Entry 3PJS (X-ray diffraction, 3.80 A resolution); this record covers chains C and K of the 8 polymer chains in the assembly.

Chain C:
Molecule: FAB light chain
From: Mus musculus
Notes: antibody fragment or engineered binder
Chain sequence (215 residues; row label = number of the first residue in the row):
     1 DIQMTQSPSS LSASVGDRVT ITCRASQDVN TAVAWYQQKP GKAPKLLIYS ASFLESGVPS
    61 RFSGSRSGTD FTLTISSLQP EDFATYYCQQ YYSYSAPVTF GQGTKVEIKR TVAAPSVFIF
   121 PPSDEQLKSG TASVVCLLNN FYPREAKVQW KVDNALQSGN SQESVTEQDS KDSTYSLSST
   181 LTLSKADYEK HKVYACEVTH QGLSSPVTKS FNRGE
Disulfides: Cys23-Cys88, Cys136-Cys196

Chain K:
Molecule: Voltage-gated potassium channel
From: Streptomyces lividans
Reference sequence: P0A334 (KCSA_STRLI); residues 22-160 here = UniProt positions 22-160
Chain sequence (166 residues; each row starts with the number of its first residue; numbers below 1 keep their minus sign (Met-5 is residue -5)):
    -5 MHHHHHHPPM LSGLLARLVK LLLGRHGSAL QWRAAGAATV LLVIVLLAGS YLAVLAERGA
    55 PGAQLITYPR ALWWSVETAT TVGYGDLYPV TLWGRLVAVV VMVAGITSFG LVTAALATWF
   115 VGQEQQQQQQ FVRHSEKAAE EAYTRTTRAL HERFDRLERM LDDNRR
Disordered / not traced: -5 to 21
Construct notes: expression tag (-5 to 21); engineered mutation Gln25 (His in P0A334), Gln117 (Arg in P0A334), Gln120 (Glu in P0A334), Gln121 (Arg in P0A334), Gln122 (Arg in P0A334), Gln123 (Gly in P0A334), Gln124 (His in P0A334)
Swiss-Prot annotation at these positions:
  - motif: Thr75 to Asp80 (Selectivity filter)
  - mutagenesis: Glu71 (E71A: Prevents channel inactivation)
Reported in the primary citation:
  - conformationally variable residues (domain motion, helix shift): Gly104, Thr112, Val115, Glu118 to Glu135

Interface between chain C and chain K:
Contacting residue pairs - 8 pairs, chain C then chain K:
  Asn30(C) with Asn158(K), hydrogen bond
  Thr31(C) with Asn158(K)
  Tyr92(C) with Arg150(K), hydrogen bond (backbone-side chain); Met154(K), hydrophobic
  Ser93(C) with Arg150(K), hydrogen bond (backbone-side chain)
  Tyr94(C) with Glu146(K), hydrogen bond; Arg147(K); Arg150(K)

Summary:
The chain C/chain K interface involves 5 residues from each chain, with 4 hydrogen bonds. Polar contacts
include Asn30(C)-Asn158(K), Tyr92(C)-Arg150(K) and Ser93(C)-Arg150(K). From UniProt: one mutagenesis site on
chain K. From the paper: conformational variability at Gly104(K), Thr112(K) and Val115(K) among others.
Chain C is FAB light chain (Mus musculus) and chain K is Voltage-gated potassium channel (Streptomyces
lividans); the structure, Mechanism of Activation Gating in the Full-Length KcsA K+ Channel, was determined by
X-ray diffraction.
